6YMW - chains B and N of the 5 polymer chains in the assembly; structure by electron microscopy, 3.71 A resolution.

Chain B:
Molecule: Mitochondrial transcription factor 1
From: Saccharomyces cerevisiae (strain ATCC 204508 / S288c)
Notes: EC 2.1.1.-
UniProt: P14908 (MTF1_YEAST); residues 2-341 here = UniProt positions 2-341
Amino-acid sequence (354 residues; each row starts with the number of its first residue; numbers below 1 keep their minus sign (Met-12 is residue -12)):
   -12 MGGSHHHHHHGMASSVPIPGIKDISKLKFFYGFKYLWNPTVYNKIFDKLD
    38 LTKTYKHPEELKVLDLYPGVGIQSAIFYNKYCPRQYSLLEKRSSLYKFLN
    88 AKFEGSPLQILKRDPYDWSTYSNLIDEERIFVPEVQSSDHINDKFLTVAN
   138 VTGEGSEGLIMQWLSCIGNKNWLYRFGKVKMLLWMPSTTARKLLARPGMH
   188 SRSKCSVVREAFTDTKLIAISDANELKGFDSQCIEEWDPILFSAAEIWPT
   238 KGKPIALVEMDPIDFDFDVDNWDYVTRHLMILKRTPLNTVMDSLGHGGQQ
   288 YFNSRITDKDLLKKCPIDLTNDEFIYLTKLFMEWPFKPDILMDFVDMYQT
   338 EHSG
Not modelled in the structure: -12 to 1
Sequence notes: initiating methionine (-12); expression tag (-11 to 1)
Curated features (UniProtKB/Swiss-Prot):
  - binding site (S-adenosyl-L-methionine): Leu23, Glu77, Asp101, Asn137
Reported in the primary citation:
  - binding site for Chains: N (chain N): Tyr335
  - conformationally variable residues (order/disorder transition): Thr337 to Gly341
  - binding site for pppGpG (2-nt RNA): Ser340
  - binding site for Chains: T: Glu338
  - mutagenesis - E144F, R178A/K179A: decreased catalytic activity

Chain N:
Molecule: Chains: N
Sequence (33 nucleotides; row label = number of the first residue in the row):
   101 CGAATAAGTATTGATATAAGTAATAGATAATGC
Not modelled in the structure: 101-103, 133

How chain B and chain N interact:
Pairs across the interface - 15 pairs, chain B then chain N:
  Tyr103(B) with DG120(N), hydrogen bond to the base
  Asp104(B) with DG120(N), base contact
  Trp105(B) with DG120(N), hydrogen bond to the base
  Glu144(B) with DA119(N), hydrogen bond to the base
  Gly145(B) with DA119(N), base contact
  Leu146(B) with DG120(N), base contact
  Met148(B) with DA119(N), base contact
  Gln149(B) with DA119(N), phosphate contact; DG120(N), hydrogen bond to the base
  Thr175(B) with DA116(N), phosphate contact
  Lys179(B) with DT117(N), salt bridge to the phosphate
  Ser190(B) with DT117(N), sugar contact
  Lys191(B) with DA118(N), phosphate contact
  Cys192(B) with DT117(N), phosphate contact
  Tyr335(B) with DA123(N), base contact
Also at the interface, not in a pair above, chain B (15 interface residues in all): Arg264
Also at the interface, not in a pair above, chain N (7 interface residues in all): DT121

Overview:
Chain B and chain N form an interface of 15 and 7 residues respectively; the contacts include 4 hydrogen bonds
and 1 salt bridge. Among the polar pairs are Tyr103(B)-DG120(N), Trp105(B)-DG120(N) and Glu144(B)-DA119(N).
The paper reports a binding site for Chains: N (chain N) at Tyr335(B); E144F and R178A/K179A of chain B reduce
catalytic activity.
Here chain B is Mitochondrial transcription factor 1 (Saccharomyces cerevisiae (strain ATCC 204508 / S288c))
and chain N is Chains: N. Entry 6YMW (Cryo-EM structure of yeast mitochondrial RNA polymerase transcription
initiation complex) was determined by electron microscopy (same publication as 6YMV).
